4DXM - chains C and D of the 4 polymer chains in the assembly; structure by X-ray diffraction, 1.40 A resolution.

[Chain C (and D)]
Name: Green fluorescent protein
From: Synthetic Construct
Notes: chain D of this document is another copy of the same molecule, construct and numbering; everything in this record applies to it too
Sequence (229 residues; each row starts with the number of its first residue; note: 2 numbers in that range are skipped by the numbering (no residue carries them; nothing is unmodelled there)):
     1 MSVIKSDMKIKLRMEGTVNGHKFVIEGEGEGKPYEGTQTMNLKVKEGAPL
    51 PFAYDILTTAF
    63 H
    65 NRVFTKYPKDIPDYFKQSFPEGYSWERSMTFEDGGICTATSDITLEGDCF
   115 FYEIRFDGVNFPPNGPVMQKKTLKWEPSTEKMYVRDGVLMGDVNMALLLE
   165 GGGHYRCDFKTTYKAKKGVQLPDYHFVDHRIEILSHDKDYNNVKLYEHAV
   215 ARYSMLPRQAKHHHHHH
Unresolved in the structure: 1, 224-231 (chain D: 1, 225-231)
Modified / non-standard residues: His63 (2-[1-amino-2-(1H-imidazol-5-yl)ethyl]-1-(carboxymethyl)-4-[(4-oxocyclohexa-2,5-dien-1-ylidene)methyl]-1H-imidazol-5-olate; CR8)
Covalent attachments: covalent link Phe61-His63; covalent link His63-Asn65
Reported in the primary citation:
  - catalytic residues: Glu211

[Interface between chain C and chain D]
Pairs across the interface (62; chain C residue first):
  Glu96(C) with Arg149(D), salt bridge
  Lys138(C) with Arg222(D)
  Glu140(C) with Tyr188(D)
  Pro141(C) with Phe190(D); Ser218(D)
  Ser142(C) with Lys145(D)
  Thr143(C) with Thr143(D); Lys145(D), hydrogen bond (backbone-side chain); Arg216(D), hydrogen bond
  Lys145(C) with Ser142(D); Thr143(D), hydrogen bond (side chain-backbone); Asn158(D), hydrogen bond (side chain-backbone)
  Tyr147(C) with Arg170(D)
  Arg149(C) with Glu96(D), salt bridge; His168(D), hydrogen bond (side chain-backbone)
  Asp156(C) with Asn158(D); Arg170(D), salt bridge
  Val157(C) with Asn158(D)
  Asn158(C) with Lys145(D), hydrogen bond (backbone-side chain); Asp156(D), hydrogen bond (side chain-backbone); Val157(D); Asn158(D)
  Ala160(C) with Tyr188(D)
  His168(C) with Arg149(D), hydrogen bond (backbone-side chain); Tyr188(D)
  Arg170(C) with Tyr147(D); Asp156(D), salt bridge
  Tyr188(C) with Glu140(D); Ala160(D); His168(D)
  Phe190(C) with Pro141(D)
  Asp192(C) with Leu220(D)
  His193(C) with Leu220(D)
  Arg194(C) with Ser218(D); Leu220(D), hydrogen bond (side chain-backbone); Pro221(D), hydrogen bond (side chain-backbone); Arg222(D)
  Glu196(C) with Pro221(D); Arg222(D); Gln223(D), hydrogen bond (side chain-backbone); Ala224(D), hydrogen bond (side chain-backbone)
  Tyr210(C) with Gln223(D)
  His212(C) with Leu220(D)
  Val214(C) with Leu220(D), hydrophobic
  Arg216(C) with Thr143(D), hydrogen bond; Arg216(D)
  Ser218(C) with Pro141(D); Arg194(D)
  Met219(C) with Asp192(D); Arg216(D); Met219(D), hydrophobic
  Leu220(C) with Asp192(D); His193(D); Arg194(D), hydrogen bond (backbone-side chain); His212(D); Val214(D), hydrophobic
  Pro221(C) with Arg194(D), hydrogen bond (backbone-side chain)
  Arg222(C) with Lys138(D); Arg194(D); Glu196(D)
  Gln223(C) with Glu196(D), hydrogen bond (backbone-side chain); Tyr210(D)
Other interface residues (no listed pair), chain C (34 interface residues in all): Tyr169, Ile197, Leu198

[Overview]
Chain C and chain D form an interface of 34 and 32 residues respectively, with 16 hydrogen bonds and 4 salt
bridges. Polar pairs include Glu96(C)-Arg149(D), Asp156(C)-Arg170(D) and Thr143(C)-Lys145(D). The paper
reports the catalytic residue Glu211(C).
Chain C and chain D are both Green fluorescent protein (Synthetic Construct); the structure, Crystal Structure
of an ancestral GFP-like protein, was determined by X-ray diffraction (same publication as 4DXI, 4DXO and
4DXP).
